8SQU - chains B and C of the 4 polymer chains in the assembly; structure by electron microscopy, 3.28 A resolution.

Chain B:
Protein: short pAgo
Source organism: Maribacter polysiphoniae
UniProt: A0A316E3U6 (A0A316E3U6_9FLAO); numbering as in UniProt (aligned over 1-507)
Chain sequence (507 residues; numbered 1 to 507; the number before each row is that of its first residue):
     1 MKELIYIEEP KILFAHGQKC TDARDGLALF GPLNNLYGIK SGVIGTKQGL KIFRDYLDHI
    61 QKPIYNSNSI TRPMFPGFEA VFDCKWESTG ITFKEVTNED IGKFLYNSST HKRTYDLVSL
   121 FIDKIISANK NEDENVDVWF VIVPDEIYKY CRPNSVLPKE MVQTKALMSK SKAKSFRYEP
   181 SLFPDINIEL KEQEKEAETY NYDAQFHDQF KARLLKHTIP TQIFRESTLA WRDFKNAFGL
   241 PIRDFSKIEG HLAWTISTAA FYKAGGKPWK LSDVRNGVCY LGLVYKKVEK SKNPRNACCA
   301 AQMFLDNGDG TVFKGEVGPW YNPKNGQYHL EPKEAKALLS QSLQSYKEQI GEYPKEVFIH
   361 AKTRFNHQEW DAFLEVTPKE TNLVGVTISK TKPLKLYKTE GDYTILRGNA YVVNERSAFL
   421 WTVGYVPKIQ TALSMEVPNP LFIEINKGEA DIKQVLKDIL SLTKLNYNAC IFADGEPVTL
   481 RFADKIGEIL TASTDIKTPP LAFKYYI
Unresolved in the structure: 159-196
Ion coordination: Mg2+: Tyr-506, Ile-507 (shared with U1(C) of chain C)

Chain C:
Molecule: guide RNA
Sequence (21 nucleotides; numbered 1 to 21; the number before each row is that of its first residue):
     1 UGACGGCUCU AAUCUAUUAG U
Ion coordination: Mg2+: U1 (shared with Tyr-506(B), Ile-507(B) of chain B)

Chain B / chain C interface:
Contacting residue pairs (34; chain B residue first):
  Tyr-148(B) / U1(C)  base contact
  Gln-205(B) / U1(C)  base contact
  His-207(B) / U1(C)  hydrogen bond to the sugar
  Lys-211(B) / U1(C)  salt bridge to the phosphate
  Gln-222(B) / U1(C)  phosphate contact
  Ile-223(B) / U1(C)  sugar contact
  Phe-224(B) / G2(C)  sugar contact
  Arg-225(B) / U1(C)  hydrogen bond to the sugar
  Arg-225(B) / G2(C)  phosphate contact
  Thr-228(B) / G2(C)  hydrogen bond to the phosphate
  Phe-245(B) / G2(C)  base contact
  Ile-248(B) / G2(C)  base contact
  Ile-248(B) / A3(C)  base contact
  His-251(B) / G2(C)  hydrogen bond to the base
  Leu-252(B) / G2(C)  base contact
  Thr-255(B) / G2(C)  hydrogen bond to the base
  Ile-256(B) / G2(C)  sugar contact
  Asn-325(B) / U13(C)  sugar contact
  Gly-326(B) / U13(C)  sugar contact
  Lys-390(B) / G6(C)  salt bridge to the phosphate
  Lys-395(B) / C7(C)  salt bridge to the phosphate
  Ser-434(B) / G5(C)  sugar contact
  Glu-436(B) / G6(C)  hydrogen bond to the sugar
  Asn-439(B) / C7(C)  phosphate contact
  Asn-468(B) / A3(C)  phosphate contact
  Ala-469(B) / A3(C)  sugar contact
  Asp-474(B) / C4(C)  phosphate contact
  Gly-475(B) / G5(C)  phosphate contact
  Glu-476(B) / G5(C)  phosphate contact
  Arg-481(B) / C4(C)  salt bridge to the phosphate
  Arg-481(B) / G5(C)  salt bridge to the phosphate
  Tyr-506(B) / U1(C)  phosphate contact
  Ile-507(B) / U1(C)  phosphate contact
  Ile-507(B) / A3(C)  phosphate contact
Interface residues without a listed pair, chain B (36 interface residues in all): Asp-208, Lys-263, Gln-327, Val-423, Met-435, Lys-485
Interface residues without a listed pair, chain C (10 interface residues in all): A12, C14

In short:
36 residues of chain B and 10 residues of chain C are in contact, with 6 hydrogen bonds and 5 salt bridges.
Among the polar pairs are His-251(B)/G2(C), Thr-255(B)/G2(C) and His-207(B)/U1(C). Tyr-506(B), Ile-507(B) and
U1(C) form the Mg2+ site.
Here chain B is short pAgo (Maribacter polysiphoniae) and chain C is guide RNA. Entry 8SQU (Monomeric
MapSPARTA bound with guide RNA and target DNA hybrid) was determined by electron microscopy together with
8FEX, 8FFI, 8SP0, 8SP3 and 8SPO from the same study.
